PDB entry 9FJS | electron microscopy, 3.48 A resolution | chains c and d of the 7 polymer chains in the assembly

# Chain c
Protein: DNA-directed RNA polymerase subunit beta
Source organism: Mycobacterium tuberculosis H37Rv
Notes: EC 2.7.7.6
Reference sequence: P9WGY9 (RPOB_MYCTU); residue numbers follow UniProt; this construct covers 6-1178
Chain sequence (1174 residues; each row starts with the number of its first residue):
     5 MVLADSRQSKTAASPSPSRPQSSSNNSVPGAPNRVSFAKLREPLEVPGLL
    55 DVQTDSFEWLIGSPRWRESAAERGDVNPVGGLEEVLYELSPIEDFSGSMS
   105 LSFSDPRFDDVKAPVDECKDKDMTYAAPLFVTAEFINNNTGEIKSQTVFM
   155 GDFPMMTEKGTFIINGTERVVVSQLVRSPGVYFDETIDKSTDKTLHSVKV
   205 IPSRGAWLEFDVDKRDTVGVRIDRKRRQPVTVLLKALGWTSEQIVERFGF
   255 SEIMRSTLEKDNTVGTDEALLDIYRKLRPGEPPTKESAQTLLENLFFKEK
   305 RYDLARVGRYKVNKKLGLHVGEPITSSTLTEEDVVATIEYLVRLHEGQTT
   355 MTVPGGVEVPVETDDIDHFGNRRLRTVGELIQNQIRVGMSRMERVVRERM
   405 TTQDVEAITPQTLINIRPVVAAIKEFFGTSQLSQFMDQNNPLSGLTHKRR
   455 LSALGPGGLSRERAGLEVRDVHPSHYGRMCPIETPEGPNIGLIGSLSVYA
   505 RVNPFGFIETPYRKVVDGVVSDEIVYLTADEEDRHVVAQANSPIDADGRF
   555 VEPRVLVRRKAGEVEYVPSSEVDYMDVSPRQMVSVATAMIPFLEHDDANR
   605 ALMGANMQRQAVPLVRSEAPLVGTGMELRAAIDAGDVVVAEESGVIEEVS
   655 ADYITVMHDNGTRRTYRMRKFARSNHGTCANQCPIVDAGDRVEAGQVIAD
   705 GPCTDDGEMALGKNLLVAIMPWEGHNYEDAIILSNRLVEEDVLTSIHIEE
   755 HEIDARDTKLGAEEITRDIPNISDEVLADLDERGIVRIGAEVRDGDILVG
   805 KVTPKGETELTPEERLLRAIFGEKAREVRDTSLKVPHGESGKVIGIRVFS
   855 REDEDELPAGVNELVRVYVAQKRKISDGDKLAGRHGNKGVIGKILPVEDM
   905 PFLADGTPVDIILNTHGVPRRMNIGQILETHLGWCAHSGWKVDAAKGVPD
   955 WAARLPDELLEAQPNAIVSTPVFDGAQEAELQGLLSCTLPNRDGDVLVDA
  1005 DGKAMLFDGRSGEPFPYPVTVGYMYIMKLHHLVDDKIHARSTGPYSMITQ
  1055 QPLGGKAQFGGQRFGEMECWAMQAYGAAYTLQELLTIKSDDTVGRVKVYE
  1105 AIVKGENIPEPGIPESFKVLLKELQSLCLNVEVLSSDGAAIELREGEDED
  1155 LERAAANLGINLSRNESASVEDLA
Unresolved in the structure: 5-28, 1155-1178
Differences from the reference sequence: initiating methionine (5); engineered mutation V6 (Ile in P9WGY9)
Curated features (UniProtKB/Swiss-Prot):
  - natural variant: V423 (V423A: In strain: vr1), L436 (L436P: In strain: vr2), S437 (S437T: In strain: vr3), Q438 to D441 (sequence variant, change not given here; In strain: RJ49), Q438 (Q438L: In strain: vr4), F439 (F439V: In strain: RJ37), M440 to N443 (deletion: In strain: RJ55), D441 (D441V: In strain: vr3), L449 to K452 (sequence variant, change not given here; In strain: RJ48), H451 (H451D: In strain: vr5; H451L: In strain: SP28; H451N: In strain: vr6; H451P: In strain: vr8; H451Q: In strain: vr1; H451R: In strain: vr7), S456 (S456L: In strain: vr11 and RJ37; S456Q: In strain: vr9; S456W: In strain: vr10), L458 (L458P: In strain: vr12 and SP22)
  - mutagenesis: E138 (E138R: Weakens interaction with TRCF and CarD), I147 (I147A: Weakens interaction with TRCF and CarD), K148 (K148A: Does not affect association with TRCF, but weakens interaction with CarD), S149 (S149A: Does not affect association with TRCF, but weakens interaction with CarD)
What the authors report for this chain:
  - conformationally variable residues (order/disorder transition): R1148 to D1154

# Chain d
Protein: DNA-directed RNA polymerase subunit beta'
Source organism: Mycobacterium tuberculosis H37Rv
Notes: EC 2.7.7.6
Reference sequence: P9WGY7 (RPOC_MYCTU); numbering as in UniProt (aligned over 4-1316)
Chain sequence (1319 residues; numbered 4 to 1322; the number before each row is that of its first residue):
     4 VNFFDELRIGLATAEDIRQWSYGEVKKPETINYRTLKPEKDGLFCEKIFG
    54 PTRDWECYCGKYKRVRFKGIICERCGVEVTRAKVRRERMGHIELAAPVTH
   104 IWYFKGVPSRLGYLLDLAPKDLEKIIYFAAYVITSVDEEMRHNELSTLEA
   154 EMAVERKAVEDQRDGELEARAQKLEADLAELEAEGAKADARRKVRDGGER
   204 EMRQIRDRAQRELDRLEDIWSTFTKLAPKQLIVDENLYRELVDRYGEYFT
   254 GAMGAESIQKLIENFDIDAEAESLRDVIRNGKGQKKLRALKRLKVVAAFQ
   304 QSGNSPMGMVLDAVPVIPPELRPMVQLDGGRFATSDLNDLYRRVINRNNR
   354 LKRLIDLGAPEIIVNNEKRMLQESVDALFDNGRRGRPVTGPGNRPLKSLS
   404 DLLKGKQGRFRQNLLGKRVDYSGRSVIVVGPQLKLHQCGLPKLMALELFK
   454 PFVMKRLVDLNHAQNIKSAKRMVERQRPQVWDVLEEVIAEHPVLLNRAPT
   504 LHRLGIQAFEPMLVEGKAIQLHPLVCEAFNADFDGDQMAVHLPLSAEAQA
   554 EARILMLSSNNILSPASGRPLAMPRLDMVTGLYYLTTEVPGDTGEYQPAS
   604 GDHPETGVYSSPAEAIMAADRGVLSVRAKIKVRLTQLRPPVEIEAELFGH
   654 SGWQPGDAWMAETTLGRVMFNELLPLGYPFVNKQMHKKVQAAIINDLAER
   704 YPMIVVAQTVDKLKDAGFYWATRSGVTVSMADVLVPPRKKEILDHYEERA
   754 DKVEKQFQRGALNHDERNEALVEIWKEATDEVGQALREHYPDDNPIITIV
   804 DSGATGNFTQTRTLAGMKGLVTNPKGEFIPRPVKSSFREGLTVLEYFINT
   854 HGARKGLADTALRTADSGYLTRRLVDVSQDVIVREHDCQTERGIVVELAE
   904 RAPDGTLIRDPYIETSAYARTLGTDAVDEAGNVIVERGQDLGDPEIDALL
   954 AAGITQVKVRSVLTCATSTGVCATCYGRSMATGKLVDIGEAVGIVAAQSI
  1004 GEPGTQLTMRTFHQGGVGEDITGGLPRVQELFEARVPRGKAPIADVTGRV
  1054 RLEDGERFYKITIVPDDGGEEVVYDKISKRQRLRVFKHEDGSERVLSDGD
  1104 HVEVGQQLMEGSADPHEVLRVQGPREVQIHLVREVQEVYRAQGVSIHDKH
  1154 IEVIVRQMLRRVTIIDSGSTEFLPGSLIDRAEFEAENRRVVAEGGEPAAG
  1204 RPVLMGITKASLATDSWLSAASFQETTRVLTDAAINCRSDKLNGLKENVI
  1254 IGKLIPAGTGINRYRNIAVQPTEEARAAAYTIPSYEDQYYSPDFGAATGA
  1304 AVPLDDYGYSDYRHHHHHH
Unresolved in the structure: 1013-1023, 1284-1322
Differences from the reference sequence: expression tag (1317-1322)
Metal / ion sites: Zn2+ site 1: C60, C62, C75, C78; Mg2+: D535, D537, D539; Zn2+ site 2: C891, C968, C975, C978
Curated features (UniProtKB/Swiss-Prot):
  - binding site (Zn(2+)): C60, C62, C75, C78, C891, C968, C975, C978
  - binding site (Mg(2+)): D535, D537, D539

# Chain c / chain d interface
Residue-residue contacts - 291 pairs, chain c then chain d:
  D196(c) - R1060(d)  salt bridge
  R473(c) - R857(d)
  D474(c) - P827(d)
  V475(c) - P827(d)
  V475(c) - F850(d)  hydrophobic
  V475(c) - H854(d)
  V475(c) - R857(d)
  H476(c) - F850(d)
  P477(c) - F850(d)  hydrophobic
  Y480(c) - V846(d)
  P485(c) - T853(d)
  P485(c) - R857(d)  hydrogen bond (backbone-side chain)
  I486(c) - Y849(d)  hydrophobic
  I486(c) - T853(d)
  I494(c) - L860(d)  hydrophobic
  G495(c) - R857(d)
  Q543(c) - T845(d)  hydrogen bond
  Q543(c) - V846(d)
  Q543(c) - L847(d)
  N545(c) - T845(d)
  N545(c) - V846(d)
  E567(c) - R770(d)  salt bridge
  V568(c) - R834(d)
  V568(c) - L847(d)  hydrophobic
  P583(c) - V846(d)
  M586(c) - V846(d)  hydrophobic
  L597(c) - Y849(d)
  E598(c) - G843(d)
  E598(c) - L844(d)  hydrogen bond (backbone-backbone)
  H599(c) - F840(d)
  H599(c) - R841(d)  hydrogen bond (side chain-backbone)
  H599(c) - E842(d)
  H599(c) - G843(d)  hydrogen bond (side chain-backbone)
  D600(c) - F840(d)
  D600(c) - Y849(d)
  D601(c) - Y849(d)
  D601(c) - N852(d)
  A602(c) - Y849(d)
  A602(c) - A856(d)  hydrophobic
  N603(c) - A856(d)
  N603(c) - L860(d)
  A605(c) - Y849(d)
  I723(c) - T730(d)
  I723(c) - V731(d)  hydrophobic
  P725(c) - D580(d)
  P725(c) - A724(d)
  P725(c) - T725(d)  hydrogen bond (backbone-side chain)
  P725(c) - V729(d)
  W726(c) - T725(d)
  E727(c) - P434(d)
  E727(c) - T725(d)  hydrogen bond (backbone-side chain)
  E727(c) - R726(d)  salt bridge
  G728(c) - V432(d)
  G728(c) - F721(d)
  H729(c) - V432(d)
  H729(c) - P434(d)
  H729(c) - Q435(d)  hydrogen bond
  Y731(c) - V432(d)  hydrophobic
  Y731(c) - P526(d)
  Y731(c) - C529(d)
  Y731(c) - F536(d)
  Y731(c) - R578(d)  hydrogen bond
  Y731(c) - L579(d)  hydrophobic
  Y731(c) - D580(d)
  Y731(c) - F721(d)  hydrophobic
  E732(c) - C529(d)  hydrogen bond
  E732(c) - A534(d)
  E732(c) - F536(d)
  E732(c) - R578(d)  salt bridge
  D733(c) - F536(d)
  A734(c) - V432(d)  hydrophobic
  A734(c) - F536(d)
  E813(c) - R56(d)  salt bridge
  P816(c) - K66(d)
  V894(c) - V431(d)  hydrophobic
  V894(c) - F536(d)
  V894(c) - D537(d)
  V894(c) - G538(d)
  I895(c) - V431(d)
  T919(c) - V729(d)
  T919(c) - T730(d)
  T919(c) - V731(d)
  H920(c) - L579(d)
  H920(c) - D580(d)
  H920(c) - T583(d)  hydrogen bond
  R924(c) - T808(d)  hydrogen bond
  R924(c) - Q813(d)
  M926(c) - Q813(d)
  M926(c) - T816(d)
  M926(c) - F840(d)  hydrophobic
  I928(c) - M733(d)  hydrophobic
  I928(c) - L817(d)  hydrophobic
  I928(c) - F840(d)
  I931(c) - V731(d)  hydrophobic
  I931(c) - S732(d)
  I931(c) - M733(d)  hydrophobic
  L932(c) - M733(d)  hydrophobic
  H935(c) - S732(d)
  H935(c) - M733(d)
  F977(c) - Y849(d)  hydrophobic
  E982(c) - M733(d)
  E982(c) - R841(d)
  D1005(c) - S732(d)
  D1005(c) - A734(d)
  K1007(c) - T730(d)
  K1007(c) - S732(d)  hydrogen bond
  K1007(c) - D735(d)  salt bridge
  D1012(c) - R726(d)  salt bridge
  S1015(c) - R726(d)  hydrogen bond
  F1019(c) - T725(d)
  P1020(c) - R726(d)
  Y1021(c) - Y587(d)
  Y1021(c) - R630(d)  hydrogen bond
  Y1021(c) - S727(d)
  Y1021(c) - G728(d)
  V1023(c) - T730(d)
  T1024(c) - V731(d)  hydrogen bond (side chain-backbone)
  T1024(c) - S732(d)
  V1037(c) - K520(d)
  D1038(c) - K520(d)  salt bridge
  K1040(c) - S428(d)  hydrogen bond (backbone-side chain)
  K1040(c) - Q540(d)
  I1041(c) - R427(d)
  I1041(c) - S428(d)
  I1041(c) - M447(d)  hydrophobic
  H1042(c) - G426(d)
  H1042(c) - R427(d)  hydrogen bond (backbone-backbone)
  H1042(c) - M447(d)
  A1043(c) - S425(d)
  A1043(c) - M447(d)  hydrophobic
  A1043(c) - E450(d)
  R1044(c) - D423(d)  salt bridge
  R1044(c) - Y424(d)  hydrogen bond (backbone-backbone)
  R1044(c) - S425(d)  hydrogen bond (backbone-backbone)
  S1045(c) - D423(d)
  S1045(c) - Y424(d)
  S1045(c) - E450(d)  hydrogen bond (backbone-backbone)
  S1045(c) - K453(d)
  T1046(c) - D423(d)
  Y1049(c) - D423(d)  hydrogen bond
  M1051(c) - R89(d)  hydrogen bond (backbone-side chain)
  M1051(c) - P326(d)  hydrophobic
  I1052(c) - R89(d)  hydrogen bond (backbone-side chain)
  I1052(c) - P326(d)  hydrophobic
  T1053(c) - R89(d)
  Q1054(c) - R89(d)
  Q1055(c) - Q415(d)
  Q1055(c) - K420(d)
  P1056(c) - R421(d)
  Q1062(c) - E450(d)
  G1065(c) - R421(d)  hydrogen bond (backbone-side chain)
  G1065(c) - V422(d)
  G1065(c) - S425(d)
  Q1066(c) - V422(d)  hydrogen bond (backbone-backbone)
  Q1066(c) - S425(d)  hydrogen bond (backbone-side chain)
  Q1066(c) - G426(d)
  Q1066(c) - R427(d)
  Q1066(c) - H544(d)
  R1067(c) - Q415(d)
  R1067(c) - L418(d)  hydrogen bond (side chain-backbone)
  R1067(c) - G419(d)  hydrogen bond (side chain-backbone)
  R1067(c) - R421(d)
  F1068(c) - G419(d)
  F1068(c) - K420(d)  hydrogen bond (backbone-backbone)
  F1068(c) - V422(d)  hydrophobic
  G1069(c) - L418(d)
  G1069(c) - G419(d)
  E1070(c) - L417(d)
  E1070(c) - R875(d)  salt bridge
  M1071(c) - T503(d)
  E1072(c) - N499(d)  hydrogen bond
  E1072(c) - T503(d)
  E1072(c) - I509(d)
  W1074(c) - R875(d)
  W1074(c) - V878(d)
  W1074(c) - I997(d)
  W1074(c) - Q1001(d)
  A1075(c) - I509(d)  hydrophobic
  A1075(c) - Q1001(d)
  M1076(c) - M559(d)  hydrophobic
  Q1077(c) - A994(d)
  Q1077(c) - L1248(d)
  Q1077(c) - V1252(d)
  A1078(c) - R506(d)
  A1078(c) - Q1001(d)
  Y1079(c) - R506(d)  hydrogen bond (side chain-backbone)
  Y1079(c) - L507(d)
  Y1079(c) - I509(d)  hydrogen bond (side chain-backbone)
  Y1079(c) - L558(d)
  Y1079(c) - N564(d)  hydrogen bond
  G1080(c) - G1261(d)
  G1080(c) - T1262(d)  hydrogen bond (backbone-backbone)
  A1081(c) - E554(d)
  A1081(c) - M559(d)  hydrophobic
  A1082(c) - E554(d)  hydrogen bond (backbone-side chain)
  A1082(c) - L1257(d)
  A1082(c) - I1258(d)  hydrophobic
  A1082(c) - T1262(d)  hydrogen bond (backbone-side chain)
  A1082(c) - G1263(d)
  Y1083(c) - E550(d)
  Y1083(c) - E554(d)  hydrogen bond (backbone-side chain)
  Y1083(c) - L1257(d)  hydrophobic
  Y1083(c) - T1262(d)
  Y1083(c) - R1268(d)
  T1084(c) - A551(d)  hydrogen bond (side chain-backbone)
  T1084(c) - E554(d)  hydrogen bond
  Q1086(c) - G1255(d)  hydrogen bond (side chain-backbone)
  Q1086(c) - K1256(d)
  Q1086(c) - L1257(d)
  E1087(c) - S548(d)  hydrogen bond
  L1088(c) - V422(d)
  L1089(c) - K420(d)  hydrogen bond (backbone-side chain)
  L1089(c) - V1252(d)  hydrophobic
  T1090(c) - G1255(d)
  K1092(c) - D423(d)  hydrogen bond (backbone-backbone)
  K1092(c) - Y424(d)
  K1092(c) - L545(d)  hydrogen bond (side chain-backbone)
  K1092(c) - L547(d)
  S1093(c) - K420(d)
  S1093(c) - R421(d)
  D1094(c) - K420(d)  salt bridge
  T1096(c) - K86(d)
  Y1103(c) - Y424(d)
  Y1103(c) - P454(d)  hydrophobic
  Y1103(c) - M457(d)
  I1106(c) - Y424(d)
  I1106(c) - P454(d)  hydrophobic
  I1106(c) - F455(d)  hydrophobic
  I1106(c) - K458(d)
  I1106(c) - L547(d)  hydrophobic
  V1107(c) - M457(d)  hydrophobic
  V1107(c) - K458(d)
  V1107(c) - I469(d)  hydrophobic
  I1112(c) - L547(d)
  I1117(c) - N5(d)
  I1117(c) - F7(d)  hydrophobic
  P1118(c) - K420(d)
  P1118(c) - I1254(d)
  P1118(c) - G1255(d)
  E1119(c) - R89(d)  salt bridge
  S1120(c) - R412(d)
  S1120(c) - N416(d)  hydrogen bond
  S1120(c) - K420(d)
  F1121(c) - I1253(d)
  F1121(c) - I1254(d)  hydrophobic
  V1123(c) - R412(d)
  L1124(c) - R412(d)
  K1126(c) - E90(d)
  E1127(c) - L405(d)
  E1127(c) - L406(d)
  E1127(c) - R412(d)
  L1128(c) - L406(d)  hydrophobic
  Q1129(c) - W23(d)
  S1130(c) - P318(d)
  S1130(c) - I320(d)
  S1130(c) - Y344(d)
  S1130(c) - F382(d)
  S1130(c) - L402(d)
  L1131(c) - H103(d)
  L1131(c) - W105(d)  hydrophobic
  L1131(c) - L402(d)  hydrophobic
  C1132(c) - A15(d)  hydrogen bond (backbone-backbone)
  C1132(c) - I20(d)  hydrophobic
  C1132(c) - L314(d)  hydrophobic
  C1132(c) - P318(d)
  L1133(c) - G13(d)
  L1133(c) - W105(d)  hydrophobic
  L1133(c) - Y106(d)
  N1134(c) - R11(d)
  N1134(c) - I12(d)
  N1134(c) - G13(d)  hydrogen bond (backbone-backbone)
  N1134(c) - A15(d)
  N1134(c) - W23(d)
  V1135(c) - R11(d)
  V1135(c) - I12(d)  hydrophobic
  E1136(c) - L10(d)
  E1136(c) - R11(d)  hydrogen bond (backbone-backbone)
  V1137(c) - F7(d)  hydrophobic
  V1137(c) - L10(d)  hydrophobic
  L1138(c) - F7(d)
  L1138(c) - D8(d)
  L1138(c) - E9(d)  hydrogen bond (backbone-backbone)
  L1138(c) - R11(d)
  S1139(c) - F6(d)
  S1139(c) - D8(d)  hydrogen bond (backbone-side chain)
  S1140(c) - D8(d)  hydrogen bond (backbone-side chain)
  I1145(c) - F7(d)  hydrophobic
  R1148(c) - E90(d)
  E1149(c) - R84(d)
  G1150(c) - R84(d)
  D1152(c) - K71(d)  salt bridge
Interface residues without a listed pair, chain c (159 interface residues in all): T488, L560, R562, E569, L606, M724, R760, K763, L814, T815, G882, K884, K892, G893, G896, N918, V922, P923, P1022, C1073, L1085, V1102, K1108, G1116, E1151
Interface residues without a listed pair, chain d (181 interface residues in all): L14, D19, Y25, Y36, M92, P321, E323, L324, V328, D331, G332, S403, F413, V429, I430, P444, L451, L497, A501, L504, H505, Q510, A521, D535, A542, M581, Y722, V736, I799, I802, A807, I851, A861, T874, E993, V998, W1220, L1233, A1237, A1260
The authors on this interface:
  - interface residues, chain c: R1148(c)

# Overview
The interface between chain c and chain d involves 159 residues on one side and 181 on the other; the contacts
include 52 hydrogen bonds and 13 salt bridges. Polar pairs include D196(c)-R1060(d), E567(c)-R770(d) and
E727(c)-R726(d). The paper reports the interface residue R1148(c); conformational variability at R1148(c).
Here chain c is DNA-directed RNA polymerase subunit beta and chain d is DNA-directed RNA polymerase subunit
beta', both from Mycobacterium tuberculosis H37Rv. Entry 9FJS (Cryo-EM structure of Mycobacterium tuberculosis
sigma-B RNA polymerase bound to -10 promoter element ssDNA oligo - ...) was determined by electron microscopy
(same publication as 9FJR and 9FJP).
